6CE7 - chains O and P of the 5 polymer chains in the assembly; structure by electron microscopy, 7.40 A resolution (low resolution: residue-level contacts below are approximate; hydrogen-bond / salt-bridge calls are withheld).

== Chain O ==
Protein: Insulin B chain
UniProt: P01318 (INS_SHEEP); residues 1-30 here correspond to UniProt positions 25-54 (UniProt number = residue number + 24)
Sequence (30 residues; each row starts with the number of its first residue):
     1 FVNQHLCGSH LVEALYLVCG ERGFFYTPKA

== Chain P ==
Protein: Insulin receptor subunit alpha
From: Homo sapiens
Notes: EC 2.7.10.1
UniProt: P06213 (INSR_HUMAN), isoform P06213-2; residues 691-720 here correspond to UniProt positions 718-747 (UniProt number = residue number + 27)
Sequence (30 residues; row label = number of the first residue in the row):
   691 QILKELEESS FRKTFEDYLH NVVFVPRPSR
Curated features (UniProtKB/Swiss-Prot):
  - region: Glu706 to Phe714 (Insulin-binding)

== Interface between chain O and chain P ==
Contacting residue pairs (8; chain O residue first):
  Phe24(O) - Val713(P)
  Phe24(O) - Pro716(P)
  Phe24(O) - Arg717(P)
  Phe25(O) - Pro716(P)
  Phe25(O) - Arg717(P)
  Phe25(O) - Pro718(P)
  Phe25(O) - Ser719(P)
  Tyr26(O) - Pro716(P)
Other interface residues (no listed pair), chain O (4 interface residues in all): Gly8
Other interface residues (no listed pair), chain P (6 interface residues in all): His710

== Overview ==
The interface between chain O and chain P involves 4 residues on one side and 6 on the other.
Here chain O is Insulin B chain and chain P is Insulin receptor subunit alpha (Homo sapiens). Entry 6CE7
(Insulin Receptor ectodomain in complex with one insulin molecule) was determined by electron microscopy (same
publication as 6CE9 and 6CEB).
